4P9V - chains A and B; structure by X-ray diffraction, 1.64 A resolution.

== Chain A ==
Name: Growth factor receptor-bound protein 2
From: Homo sapiens
UniProtKB: P62993 (GRB2_HUMAN); residues 53-163 here = UniProt positions 53-163
Chain sequence (117 residues; row label = number of the first residue in the row):
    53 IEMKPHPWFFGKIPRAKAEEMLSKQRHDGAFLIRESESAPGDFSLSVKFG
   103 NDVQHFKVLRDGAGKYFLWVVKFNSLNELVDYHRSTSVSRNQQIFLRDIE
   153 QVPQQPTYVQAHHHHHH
Not modelled in the structure: 53, 154-169
Differences from the reference sequence: expression tag (164-169)

== Chain B ==
Name: Phq-ptr-02K-asn-NH2
Chain sequence (5 residues; each row starts with the number of its first residue):
     1 XYXNX
Modified residues: PHQ (benzyl chlorocarbonate) at position 1, 02K (1-aminocyclohexanecarboxylic acid) at position 3, NH2 (amino group) at position 5; Tyr2 (O-phosphotyrosine; PTR)

== Interface between chain A and chain B ==
Pairs across the interface (18; chain A residue first):
  Arg67(A) - PHQ_1(B)
  Arg67(A) - Tyr2(B)
  Arg86(A) - Tyr2(B)
  Ser88(A) - Tyr2(B)
  Ser90(A) - Tyr2(B)
  Ser96(A) - Tyr2(B)
  Gln106(A) - 02K_3(B)
  His107(A) - Tyr2(B)
  His107(A) - 02K_3(B)  hydrogen bond (backbone-backbone)
  Phe108(A) - Tyr2(B)
  Phe108(A) - 02K_3(B)
  Phe108(A) - Asn4(B)
  Lys109(A) - Tyr2(B)
  Lys109(A) - Asn4(B)  hydrogen bond (backbone-side chain)
  Leu111(A) - Asn4(B)
  Leu120(A) - Asn4(B)  hydrogen bond (backbone-side chain)
  Trp121(A) - 02K_3(B)
  Trp121(A) - Asn4(B)
Other interface residues (no listed pair), chain B (5 interface residues in all): NH2_5
Interface features reported in the paper:
  - specific contacts: Arg67(A)-Tyr2(B)
  - interface residues, chain A: Arg67(A)

== In short ==
12 residues of chain A face 5 of chain B across their interface, with 3 hydrogen bonds. Among the polar pairs
are Lys109(A)-Asn4(B), Leu120(A)-Asn4(B) and His107(A)-02K_3(B). The authors report a contact between Arg67(A)
and Tyr2(B). From the paper: the interface residue Arg67(A).
Chain A is Growth factor receptor-bound protein 2 (Homo sapiens) and chain B is Phq-ptr-02K-asn-NH2; the
structure, Grb2 SH2 complexed with a pTyr-Ac6cN-Asn tripeptide, was determined by X-ray diffraction (same
publication as 4P9Z).
